PDB entry 7UQI | electron microscopy, 3.80 A resolution | chains G and H of the 9 polymer chains in the assembly

== Chain G (and H) ==
Protein: ATPase histone chaperone YTA7
Organism: Saccharomyces cerevisiae
Notes: EC 3.6.1.-; chain H of this document is another copy of the same molecule, construct and numbering; everything in this record applies to it too
UniProt: P40340 (ATAD2_YEAST); numbering as in UniProt (aligned over 1-1379)
Chain sequence (1416 residues; numbered -36 to 1379; the number before each row is that of its first residue; numbers below 1 keep their minus sign (His-36 is residue -36)):
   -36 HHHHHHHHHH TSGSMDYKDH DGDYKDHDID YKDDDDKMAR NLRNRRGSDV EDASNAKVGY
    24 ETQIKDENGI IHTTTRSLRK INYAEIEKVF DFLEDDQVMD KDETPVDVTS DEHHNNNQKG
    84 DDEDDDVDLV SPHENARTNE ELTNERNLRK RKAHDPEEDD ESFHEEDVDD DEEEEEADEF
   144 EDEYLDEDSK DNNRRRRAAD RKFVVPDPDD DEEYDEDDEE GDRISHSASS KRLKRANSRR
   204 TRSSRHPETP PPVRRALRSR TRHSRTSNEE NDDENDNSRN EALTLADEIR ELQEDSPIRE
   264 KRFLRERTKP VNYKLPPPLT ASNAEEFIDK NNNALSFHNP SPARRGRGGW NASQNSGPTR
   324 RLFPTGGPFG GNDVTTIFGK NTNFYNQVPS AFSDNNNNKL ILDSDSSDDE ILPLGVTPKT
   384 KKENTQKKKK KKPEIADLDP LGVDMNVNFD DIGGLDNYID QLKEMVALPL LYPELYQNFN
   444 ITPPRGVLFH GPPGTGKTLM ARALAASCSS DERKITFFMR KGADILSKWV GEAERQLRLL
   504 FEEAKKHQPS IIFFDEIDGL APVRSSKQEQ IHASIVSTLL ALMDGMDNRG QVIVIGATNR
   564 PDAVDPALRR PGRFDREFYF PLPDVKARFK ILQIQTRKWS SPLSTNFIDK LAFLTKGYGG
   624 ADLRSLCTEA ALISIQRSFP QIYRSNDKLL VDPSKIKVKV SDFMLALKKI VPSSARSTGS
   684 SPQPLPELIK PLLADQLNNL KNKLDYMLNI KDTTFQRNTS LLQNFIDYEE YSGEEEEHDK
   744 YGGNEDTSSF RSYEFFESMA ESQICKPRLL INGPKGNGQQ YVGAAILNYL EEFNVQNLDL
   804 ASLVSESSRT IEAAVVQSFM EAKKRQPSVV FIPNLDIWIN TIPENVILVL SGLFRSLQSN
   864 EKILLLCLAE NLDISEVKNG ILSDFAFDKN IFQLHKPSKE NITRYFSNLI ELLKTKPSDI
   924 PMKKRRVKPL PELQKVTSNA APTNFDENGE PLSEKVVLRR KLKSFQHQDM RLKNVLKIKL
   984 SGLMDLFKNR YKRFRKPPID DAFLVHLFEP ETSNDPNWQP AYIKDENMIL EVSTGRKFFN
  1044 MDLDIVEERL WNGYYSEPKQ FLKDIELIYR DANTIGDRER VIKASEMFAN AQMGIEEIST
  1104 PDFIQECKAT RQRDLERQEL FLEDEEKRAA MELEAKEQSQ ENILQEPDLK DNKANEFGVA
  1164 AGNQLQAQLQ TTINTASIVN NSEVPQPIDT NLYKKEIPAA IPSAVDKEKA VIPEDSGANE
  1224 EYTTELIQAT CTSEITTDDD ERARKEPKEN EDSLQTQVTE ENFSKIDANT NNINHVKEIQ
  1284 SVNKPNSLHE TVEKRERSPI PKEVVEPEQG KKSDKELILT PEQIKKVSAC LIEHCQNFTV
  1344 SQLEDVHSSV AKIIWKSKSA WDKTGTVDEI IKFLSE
Disordered / not traced: -36 to 319, 350-953, 1013-1023, 1132-1379
Sequence notes: expression tag (-36 to 0)

== Chain G / chain H interface ==
Residue-residue contacts - 11 pairs, chain G then chain H:
  Phe332(G) with Asn1093(H); Met1096(H), hydrophobic
  Asn335(G) with Glu1089(H)
  Asp336(G) with Lys1086(H), salt bridge
  Phe347(G) with Glu1089(H)
  Tyr348(G) with Arg1081(H), hydrogen bond; Ile1085(H)
  His970(G) with Met1096(H)
  Met973(G) with Met1096(H), hydrophobic
  Arg974(G) with Met1096(H), hydrogen bond; Glu1099(H)
Interface residues without a listed pair, chain H (8 interface residues in all): Ala1092

== Overview ==
The chain G/chain H interface involves 8 residues from each chain, with 2 hydrogen bonds and 1 salt bridge.
Polar contacts include Asp336(G)-Lys1086(H), Tyr348(G)-Arg1081(H) and Arg974(G)-Met1096(H).
Both chains are ATPase histone chaperone YTA7 (Saccharomyces cerevisiae). Entry 7UQI (Cryo-EM structure of the
S. cerevisiae chromatin remodeler Yta7 hexamer bound to ADP) was determined by electron microscopy, deposited
together with 7UQJ and 7UQK.
